8RFA - chains A and C of the 3 polymer chains in the assembly; structure by X-ray diffraction, 1.76 A resolution.

== Chain A (and C) ==
Molecule: Arginase-2, mitochondrial
Organism: Homo sapiens
Notes: EC 3.5.3.1; chain C of this document is another copy of the same molecule, construct and numbering; everything in this record applies to it too
UniProtKB: P78540 (ARGI2_HUMAN); residue numbers follow UniProt; this construct covers 22-341
Amino-acid sequence (336 residues; each row starts with the number of its first residue):
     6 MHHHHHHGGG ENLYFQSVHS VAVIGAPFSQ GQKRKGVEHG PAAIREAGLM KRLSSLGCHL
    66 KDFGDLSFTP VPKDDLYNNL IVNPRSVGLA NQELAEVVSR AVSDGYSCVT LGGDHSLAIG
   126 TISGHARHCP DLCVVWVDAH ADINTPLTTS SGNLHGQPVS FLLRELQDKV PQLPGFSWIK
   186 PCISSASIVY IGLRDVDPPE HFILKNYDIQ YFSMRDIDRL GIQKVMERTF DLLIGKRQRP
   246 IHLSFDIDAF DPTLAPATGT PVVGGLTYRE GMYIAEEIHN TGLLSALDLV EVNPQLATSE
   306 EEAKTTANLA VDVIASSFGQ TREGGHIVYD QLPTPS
Not modelled in the structure: 6-22, 341
Construct notes: initiating methionine (6); expression tag (7-21)
Curated features (UniProtKB/Swiss-Prot):
  - binding site (Mn(2+)): His120, Asp143, His145, Asp147, Asp251, Asp253
  - binding site (substrate): His145 to Asn149, Ser156 to Asn158, Asp202, Thr265, Glu296
Bound ions: Mn2+ site 1: His120, Asp143, Asp147, Asp251 (together with A1HZ9); Mn2+ site 2: Asp143, His145, Asp251, Asp253 (together with A1HZ9)
Residues lining bound ligands: A1HZ9 ([(4R,5S)-4-(aminomethyl)-5-azanyl-6-oxidanyl-6-oxidanylidene-hexyl]-tris(oxidanyl)boron): His120, Asp143, His145, Asp147, Asn149, Thr154, Ser156, Asn158, His160, Gly161, Asp200, Asp202, Glu205, Asp251, Asp253, Thr265, Glu296

== How chain A and chain C interact ==
Residue-residue contacts (46; chain A residue first):
  Leu152(A) - Pro338(C)  hydrophobic
  Leu152(A) - Thr339(C)
  Leu152(A) - Pro340(C)
  Thr153(A) - Tyr334(C)
  Thr153(A) - Leu337(C)
  Thr153(A) - Pro338(C)
  Asp173(A) - Pro340(C)
  Lys174(A) - Thr339(C)
  Lys174(A) - Pro340(C)
  Pro176(A) - Pro340(C)  hydrophobic
  Leu198(A) - Arg327(C)
  Arg199(A) - Arg327(C)
  Val201(A) - Glu328(C)
  Val201(A) - Gly329(C)
  Pro203(A) - Gly329(C)
  Pro203(A) - Ile332(C)  hydrophobic
  Pro203(A) - Tyr334(C)
  Pro204(A) - Tyr334(C)
  His206(A) - Glu328(C)
  His206(A) - Gly329(C)
  His206(A) - Gly330(C)
  Phe207(A) - Tyr334(C)
  Phe207(A) - Asp335(C)
  Phe207(A) - Leu337(C)  hydrophobic
  Ile208(A) - Leu337(C)  hydrophobic
  Tyr212(A) - Leu337(C)  hydrophobic
  Tyr216(A) - Glu328(C)  hydrogen bond
  Ser218(A) - Glu328(C)  hydrogen bond
  Met219(A) - Arg274(C)
  Met219(A) - Arg327(C)
  Arg220(A) - Tyr278(C)
  Arg220(A) - Glu281(C)  salt bridge
  Arg220(A) - Glu282(C)  salt bridge
  Arg220(A) - Asn285(C)
  Arg220(A) - Arg327(C)
  Asp221(A) - Glu328(C)
  Ile222(A) - Arg274(C)
  Asp223(A) - Arg274(C)  salt bridge
  Asp223(A) - Arg327(C)  salt bridge
  Arg224(A) - Gln228(C)  hydrogen bond (backbone-side chain)
  Arg224(A) - Tyr278(C)  hydrogen bond
  Val268(A) - Tyr273(C)
  Gly269(A) - Tyr273(C)
  Gly269(A) - Arg274(C)
  Gly270(A) - Arg274(C)  hydrogen bond (backbone-side chain)
  Glu275(A) - Arg274(C)  salt bridge
Interface residues without a listed pair, chain A (32 interface residues in all): Leu171, Val175, Asp200, Asp202, Leu271, Thr272
Interface residues without a listed pair, chain C (22 interface residues in all): Asp317, Thr326, His331, Gln336

== Overview ==
32 residues of chain A and 22 residues of chain C are in contact, with 5 hydrogen bonds and 5 salt bridges.
Polar pairs include Arg220(A)-Glu281(C), Arg220(A)-Glu282(C) and Asp223(A)-Arg274(C). Chain A binds compound
A1HZ9.
Chain A and chain C are both Arginase-2, mitochondrial (Homo sapiens); the structure, Arginase 2 in complex
with an inhibitor, was determined by X-ray diffraction (same publication as 8RG6, 8RGF and 8RGU).
